PDB entry 6GGK | X-ray diffraction, 2.15 A resolution | chains A and B

# Chain A (and B)
Name: Cyclooctat-9-en-7-ol synthase
From: Streptomyces melanosporofaciens
Notes: EC 4.2.3.146; chain B of this document is another copy of the same molecule, construct and numbering; everything in this record applies to it too
UniProtKB: C9K1X5 (COTB2_STRMJ); numbering as in UniProt (aligned over 1-293)
Chain sequence (293 residues; numbered 1 to 293; the number before each row is that of its first residue):
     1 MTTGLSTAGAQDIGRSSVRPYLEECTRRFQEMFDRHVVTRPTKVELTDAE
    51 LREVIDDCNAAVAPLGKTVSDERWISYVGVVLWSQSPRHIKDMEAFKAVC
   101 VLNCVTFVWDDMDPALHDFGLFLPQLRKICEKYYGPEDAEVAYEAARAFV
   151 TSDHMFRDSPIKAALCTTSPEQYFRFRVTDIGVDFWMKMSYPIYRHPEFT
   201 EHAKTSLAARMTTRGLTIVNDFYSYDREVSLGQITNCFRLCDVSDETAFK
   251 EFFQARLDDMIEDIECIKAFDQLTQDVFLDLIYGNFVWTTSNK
Disordered / not traced: 1-15 (chain B: 1-15, 293)
Bound ions: Mg2+: Asn-220, Ser-224, Glu-228
Swiss-Prot annotation at these positions:
  - motif: Asp-110 to Asp-113 (DDXXD motif), Asn-220 to Glu-228 (NSE/DTE motif)
  - binding site (Mg(2+)): Asp-110, Asn-220, Ser-224, Glu-228
  - mutagenesis: Phe-107 (F107A/G: Produces R-cembrene-A), Asp-110 (D110E: No change in product (cyclooctat-9-en-7-ol)), Asp-111 (D111E: Abolishes activity, no product), Asp-113 (D113E: No change in product (cyclooctat-9-en-7-ol)), Phe-149 (F149G/H/L/V: Produces cyclooctat-9-en-7-ol; F149Y: Abolishes activity, no product), Trp-288 (W288G: Produces 3,7,18-dolabellatriene)
From the paper describing this entry:
  - mutagenesis - W288F: decreased catalytic activity
  - specificity-determining residues: Phe-107, Trp-288

# Interface between chain A and chain B
Pairs across the interface - 61 pairs, chain A then chain B:
  Glu-144(A) with Lys-204(B)
  Arg-147(A) with Glu-201(B), salt bridge; Lys-204(B)
  Thr-151(A) with Glu-201(B)
  Met-155(A) with Glu-198(B); Glu-201(B); His-202(B)
  Phe-156(A) with His-202(B); Leu-207(B), hydrophobic
  Pro-160(A) with Ala-269(B)
  Ile-161(A) with His-202(B); Ala-269(B); Phe-270(B), hydrophobic
  Ala-164(A) with Ala-269(B), hydrophobic
  Leu-165(A) with Met-211(B), hydrophobic
  Thr-168(A) with Glu-262(B); Cys-266(B)
  Ser-169(A) with Glu-262(B), hydrogen bond
  Glu-171(A) with Glu-171(B); Arg-214(B), salt bridge
  Gln-172(A) with Met-211(B); Arg-214(B); Glu-262(B), hydrogen bond; Asp-263(B), hydrogen bond; Cys-266(B)
  Arg-175(A) with Arg-210(B), hydrogen bond (backbone-side chain); Met-211(B), hydrogen bond; Arg-214(B); Asp-263(B), salt bridge
  Val-178(A) with Arg-210(B)
  Thr-179(A) with Thr-205(B), hydrogen bond (side chain-backbone); Arg-210(B), hydrogen bond
  Glu-201(A) with Arg-147(B), salt bridge; Thr-151(B); Met-155(B)
  His-202(A) with Met-155(B); Phe-156(B); Ile-161(B)
  Lys-204(A) with Glu-144(B); Arg-147(B)
  Thr-205(A) with Thr-179(B), hydrogen bond (backbone-side chain)
  Leu-207(A) with Phe-156(B), hydrophobic
  Arg-210(A) with Arg-175(B), hydrogen bond (side chain-backbone); Val-178(B); Thr-179(B), hydrogen bond
  Met-211(A) with Leu-165(B), hydrophobic; Arg-175(B), hydrogen bond
  Arg-214(A) with Gln-172(B); Arg-175(B)
  Glu-262(A) with Thr-168(B); Ser-169(B), hydrogen bond; Gln-172(B), hydrogen bond
  Asp-263(A) with Gln-172(B), hydrogen bond; Arg-175(B), salt bridge
  Cys-266(A) with Leu-165(B), hydrophobic; Thr-168(B); Gln-172(B)
  Ala-269(A) with Pro-160(B); Ile-161(B); Ala-164(B), hydrophobic
  Phe-270(A) with Ile-161(B), hydrophobic
Other interface residues (no listed pair), chain A (33 interface residues in all): Ala-148, Ser-152, Phe-176, Glu-198
Other interface residues (no listed pair), chain B (33 interface residues in all): Ala-148, Ser-152, Asp-271

# Overview
Chain A and chain B each contribute 33 residues to their interface; the contacts include 14 hydrogen bonds and
5 salt bridges. Among the polar pairs are Arg-147(A)/Glu-201(B), Glu-171(A)/Arg-214(B) and
Arg-175(A)/Asp-263(B). From the paper: W288F of chain A reduces catalytic activity; specificity determinants
Phe-107(A) and Trp-288(A).
Both chains are Cyclooctat-9-en-7-ol synthase (Streptomyces melanosporofaciens). Entry 6GGK (Crystal structure
of CotB2 C-terminal truncation) was determined by X-ray diffraction together with 6GGI and 6GGJ from the same
study.
